Entry 6IGM (electron microscopy, 4.00 A resolution); this record covers chains F and H of the 9 polymer chains in the assembly.

# Chain F
Name: RuvB-like 2
Source organism: Homo sapiens
Notes: EC 3.6.4.12
UniProt: Q9Y230 (RUVB2_HUMAN); numbering as in UniProt (aligned over 1-463)
Amino-acid sequence (463 residues; row label = number of the first residue in the row):
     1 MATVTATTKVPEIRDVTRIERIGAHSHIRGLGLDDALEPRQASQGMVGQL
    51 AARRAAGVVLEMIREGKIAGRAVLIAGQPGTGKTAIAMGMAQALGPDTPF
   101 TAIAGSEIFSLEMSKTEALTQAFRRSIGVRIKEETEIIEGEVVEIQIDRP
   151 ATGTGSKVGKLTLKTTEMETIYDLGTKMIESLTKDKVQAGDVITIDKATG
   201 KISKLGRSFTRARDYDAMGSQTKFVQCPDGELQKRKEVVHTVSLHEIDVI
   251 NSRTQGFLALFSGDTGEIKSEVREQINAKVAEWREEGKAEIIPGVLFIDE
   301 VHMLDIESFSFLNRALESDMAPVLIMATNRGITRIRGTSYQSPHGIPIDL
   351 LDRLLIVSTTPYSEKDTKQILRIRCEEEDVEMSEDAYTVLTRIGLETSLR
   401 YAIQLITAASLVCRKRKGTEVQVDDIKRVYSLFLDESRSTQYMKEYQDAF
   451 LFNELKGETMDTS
Disordered / not traced: 1-16, 95-97, 147-158, 173-188, 198-231, 448-463
Swiss-Prot annotation at these positions:
  - binding site (ATP): Gly-77 to Thr-84
  - modified residue: Ala-2 (N-acetylalanine), Ser-437 (Phosphoserine)
  - cross-link (Glycyl lysine isopeptide (Lys-Gly)): Lys-9 (interchain with G-Cter in SUMO2), Lys-444 (interchain with G-Cter in SUMO2), Lys-456 (interchain with G-Cter in SUMO2)
  - mutagenesis: Lys-83 (K83M: No effect on interaction with NOPCHAP1), Asp-299 (D299N: Abolishes ATPase activity), Glu-300 (E300Q: Reduces ATPase activity. Decreases interaction with NOPCHAP1. No effect on formation of RUVBL1-RUVBL2 heteromeric complex)

# Chain H
Name: Helicase SRCAP
Source organism: Homo sapiens
Notes: EC 3.6.4.-
UniProt: Q6ZRS2 (SRCAP_HUMAN); residues 1-3230 here = UniProt positions 1-3230
Amino-acid sequence (3230 residues; each row starts with the number of its first residue):
     1 MQSSPSPAHPQLPVLQTQMVSDGMTGSNPVSPASSSSPASSGAGGISPQH
    51 IAQDSSLDGPPGPPDGATVPLEGFSLSQAADLANKGPKWEKSHAEIAEQA
   101 KHEAEIETRIAELRKEGFWSLKRLPKVPEPPRPKGHWDYLCEEMQWLSAD
   151 FAQERRWKRGVARKVVRMVIRHHEEQRQKEERARREEQAKLRRIASTMAK
   201 DVRQFWSNVEKVVQFKQQSRLEEKRKKALDLHLDFIVGQTEKYSDLLSQS
   251 LNQPLTSSKAGSSPCLGSSSAASSPPPPASRLDDEDGDFQPQEDEEEDDE
   301 ETIEVEEQQEGNDAEAQRREIELLRREGELPLEELLRSLPPQLLEGPSSP
   351 SQTPSSHDSDTRDGPEEGAEEEPPQVLEIKPPPSAVTQRNKQPWHPDEDD
   401 EEFTANEEEAEDEEDTIAAEEQLEGEVDHAMELSELAREGELSMEELLQQ
   451 YAGAYAPGSGSSEDEDEDEVDANSSDCEPEGPVEAEEPPQEDSSSQSDSV
   501 EDRSEDEEDEHSEEEETSGSSASEESESEESEDAQSQSQADEEEEDDDFG
   551 VEYLLARDEEQSEADAGSGPPTPGPTTLGPKKEITDIAAAAESLQPKGYT
   601 LATTQVKTPIPLLLRGQLREYQHIGLDWLVTMYEKKLNGILADEMGLGKT
   651 IQTISLLAHLACEKGNWGPHLIIVPTSVMLNWEMELKRWCPSFKILTYYG
   701 AQKERKLKRQGWTKPNAFHVCITSYKLVLQDHQAFRRKNWRYLILDEAQN
   751 IKNFKSQRWQSLLNFNSQRRLLLTGTPLQNSLMELWSLMHFLMPHVFQSH
   801 REFKEWFSNPLTGMIEGSQEYNEGLVKRLHKVLRPFLLRRVKVDVEKQMP
   851 KKYEHVIRCRLSKRQRCLYDDFMAQTTTKETLATGHFMSVINILMQLRKV
   901 CNHPNLFDPRPVTSPFITPGICFSTASLVLRATDVHPLQRIDMGRFDLIG
   951 LEGRVSRYEADTFLPRHRLSRRVLLEVATAPDPPPRPKPVKMKVNRMLQP
  1001 VPKQEGRTVVVVNNPRAPLGPVPVRPPPGPELSAQPTPGPVPQVLPASLM
  1051 VSASPAGPPLIPASRPPGPVLLPPLQPNSGSLPQVLPSPLGVLSGTSRPP
  1101 TPTLSLKPTPPAPVRLSPAPPPGSSSLLKPLTVPPGYTFPPAAATTTSTT
  1151 TATATTTAVPAPTPAPQRLILSPDMQARLPSGEVVSIGQLASLAQRPVAN
  1201 AGGSKPLTFQIQGNKLTLTGAQVRQLAVGQPRPLQRNVVHLVSAGGQHHL
  1251 ISQPAHVALIQAVAPTPGPTPVSVLPSSTPSTTPAPTGLSLPLAANQVPP
  1301 TMVNNTGVVKIVVRQAPRDGLTPVPPLAPAPRPPSSGLPAVLNPRPTLTP
  1351 GRLPTPTLGTARAPMPTPTLVRPLLKLVHSPSPEVSASAPGAAPLTISSP
  1401 LHVPSSLPGPASSPMPIPNSSPLASPVSSTVSVPLSSSLPISVPTTLPAP
  1451 ASAPLTIPISAPLTVSASGPALLTSVTPPLAPVVPAAPGPPSLAPSGASP
  1501 SASALTLGLATAPSLSSSQTPGHPLLLAPTSSHVPGLNSTVAPACSPVLV
  1551 PASALASPFPSAPNPAPAQASLLAPASSASQALATPLAPMAAPQTAILAP
  1601 SPAPPLAPLPVLAPSPGAAPVLASSQTPVPVMAPSSTPGTSLASASPVPA
  1651 PTPVLAPSSTQTMLPAPVPSPLPSPASTQTLALAPALAPTLGGSSPSQTL
  1701 SLGTGNPQGPFPTQTLSLTPASSLVPTPAQTLSLAPGPPLGPTQTLSLAP
  1751 APPLAPASPVGPAPAHTLTLAPASSSASLLAPASVQTLTLSPAPVPTLGP
  1801 AAAQTLALAPASTQSPASQASSLVVSASGAAPLPVTMVSRLPVSKDEPDT
  1851 LTLRSGPPSPPSTATSFGGPRPRRQPPPPPRSPFYLDSLEEKRKRQRSER
  1901 LERIFQLSEAHGALAPVYGTEVLDFCTLPQPVASPIGPRSPGPSHPTFWT
  1951 YTEAAHRAVLFPQQRLDQLSEIIERFIFVMPPVEAPPPSLHACHPPPWLA
  2001 PRQAAFQEQLASELWPRARPLHRIVCNMRTQFPDLRLIQYDCGKLQTLAV
  2051 LLRQLKAEGHRVLIFTQMTRMLDVLEQFLTYHGHLYLRLDGSTRVEQRQA
  2101 LMERFNADKRIFCFILSTRSGGVGVNLTGADTVVFYDSDWNPTMDAQAQD
  2151 RCHRIGQTRDVHIYRLISERTVEENILKKANQKRMLGDMAIEGGNFTTAY
  2201 FKQQTIRELFDMPLEEPSSSSVPSAPEEEEETVASKQTHILEQALCRAED
  2251 EEDIRAATQAKAEQVAELAEFNENDGFPAGEGEEAGRPGAEDEEMSRAEQ
  2301 EIAALVEQLTPIERYAMKFLEASLEEVSREELKQAEEQVEAARKDLDQAK
  2351 EEVFRLPQEEEEGPGAGDESSCGTGGGTHRRSKKAKAPERPGTRVSERLR
  2401 GARAETQGANHTPVISAHQTRSTTTPPRCSPARERVPRPAPRPRPTPASA
  2451 PAAIPALVPVPVSAPVPISAPNPITILPVHILPSPPPPSQIPPCSSPACT
  2501 PPPACTPPPAHTPPPAQTCLVTPSSPLLLGPPSVPISASVTNLPLGLRPE
  2551 AELCAQALASPESLELASVASSETSSLSLVPPKDLLPVAVEILPVSEKNL
  2601 SLTPSAPSLTLEAGSIPNGQEQEAPDSAEGTTLTVLPEGEELPLCVSESN
  2651 GLELPPSAASDEPLQEPLEADRTSEELTEAKTPTSSPEKPQELVTAEVAA
  2701 PSTSSSATSSPEGPSPARPPRRRTSADVEIRGQGTGRPGQPPGPKVLRKL
  2751 PGRLVTVVEEKELVRRRRQQRGAASTLVPGVSETSASPGSPSVRSMSGPE
  2801 SSPPIGGPCEAAPSSSLPTPPQQPFIARRHIELGVTGGGSPENGDGALLA
  2851 ITPPAVKRRRGRPPKKNRSPADAGRGVDEAPSSTLKGKTNGADPVPGPET
  2901 LIVADPVLEPQLIPGPQPLGPQPVHRPNPLLSPVEKRRRGRPPKARDLPI
  2951 PGTISSAGDGNSESRTQPPPHPSPLTPLPPLLVCPTATVANTVTTVTIST
  3001 SPPKRKRGRPPKNPPSPRPSQLPVLDRDSTSVLESCGLGRRRQPQGQGES
  3051 EGSSSDEDGSRPLTRLARLRLEAEGMRGRKSGGSMVVAVIQDDLDLADSG
  3101 PGGLELTPPVVSLTPKLRSTRLRPGSLVPPLETEKLPRKRAGAPVGGSPG
  3151 LAKRGRLQPPSPLGPEGSVEESEAEASGEEEEGDGTPRRRPGPRRLVGTT
  3201 NQGDQRILRSSAPPSLAGPAVSHRGRKAKT
Disordered / not traced: 1-850, 875-892, 975-1899, 1941-1958, 2154-2159, 2191-3230
Swiss-Prot annotation at these positions:
  - DNA-binding region: Lys-2857 to Ser-2869 (A.T hook 1), Lys-2936 to Leu-2948 (A.T hook 2), Lys-3004 to Ser-3016 (A.T hook 3)
  - binding site (ATP): Asp-643 to Thr-650
  - modified residue: Ser-1172 (Phosphoserine)
  - natural variant: Gln-392 to Thr-3230 (deletion: In DEHMBA), Arg-840 to Thr-3230 (deletion: In DEHMBA), Ser-1278 to Thr-3230 (deletion: In DEHMBA), Leu-1642 to Thr-3230 (deletion: In DEHMBA), Arg-2070 to Thr-3230 (deletion: In DEHMBA), Arg-2435 to Thr-3230 (deletion: In FLHS), Arg-2444 to Thr-3230 (deletion: In FLHS)

# Interface between chain F and chain H
Residue-residue contacts (15; chain F residue first):
  Ile-131(F) / Arg-1939(H)
  Ile-137(F) / Arg-954(H)
  Glu-139(F) / Arg-954(H)  salt bridge
  Glu-139(F) / Arg-957(H)  salt bridge
  Lys-234(F) / Arg-957(H)
  Lys-236(F) / Arg-954(H)
  Val-238(F) / Ile-1936(H)  hydrophobic
  His-240(F) / Ile-1936(H)
  Val-242(F) / Ser-1934(H)
  Glu-246(F) / Arg-1939(H)  salt bridge
  Val-249(F) / Ser-1940(H)  hydrogen bond (backbone-side chain)
  Ile-250(F) / Ser-1940(H)
  Gly-256(F) / Phe-946(H)
  Leu-260(F) / Phe-946(H)  hydrophobic
  Trp-283(F) / Arg-1939(H)
Other interface residues (no listed pair), chain F (16 interface residues in all): Thr-194, Gln-255
Other interface residues (no listed pair), chain H (8 interface residues in all): Leu-948

# Summary
16 residues of chain F face 8 of chain H across their interface, with 1 hydrogen bond and 3 salt bridges.
Polar contacts include Glu-139(F)/Arg-954(H), Glu-139(F)/Arg-957(H) and Glu-246(F)/Arg-1939(H).
Here chain F is RuvB-like 2 and chain H is Helicase SRCAP, both from Homo sapiens. Entry 6IGM (Cryo-EM
Structure of Human SRCAP Complex) was determined by electron microscopy.
